6MXO - chains A and T of the 3 polymer chains in the assembly; structure by X-ray diffraction, 2.04 A resolution.

# Chain A
Protein: DNA polymerase eta
Organism: Homo sapiens
Notes: EC 2.7.7.7
UniProt: Q9Y253 (POLH_HUMAN); numbering as in UniProt (aligned over 3-435)
Amino-acid sequence (442 residues; row label = number of the first residue in the row; numbers below 1 keep their minus sign (Met-6 is residue -6)):
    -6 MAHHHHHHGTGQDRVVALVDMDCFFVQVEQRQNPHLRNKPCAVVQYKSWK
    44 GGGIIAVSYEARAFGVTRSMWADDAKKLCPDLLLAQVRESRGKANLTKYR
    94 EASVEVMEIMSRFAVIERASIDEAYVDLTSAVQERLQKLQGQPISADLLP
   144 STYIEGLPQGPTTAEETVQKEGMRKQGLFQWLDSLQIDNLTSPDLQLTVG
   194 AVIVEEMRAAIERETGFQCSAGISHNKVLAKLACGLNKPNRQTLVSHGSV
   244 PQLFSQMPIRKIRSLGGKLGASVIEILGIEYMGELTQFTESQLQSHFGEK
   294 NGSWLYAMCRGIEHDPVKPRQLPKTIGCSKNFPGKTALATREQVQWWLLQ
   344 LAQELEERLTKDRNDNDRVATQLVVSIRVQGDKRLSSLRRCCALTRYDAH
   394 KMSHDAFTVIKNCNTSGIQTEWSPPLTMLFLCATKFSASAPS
Not modelled in the structure: -6 to 1, 155-157, 433-435
Construct notes: initiating methionine (-6); expression tag (-5 to 2)
Bound ions: Mg2+ site 1: Asp13, Met14, Asp115 (together with 0KX); Mg2+ site 2: Asp13, Asp115, Glu116 (together with 0KX) (shared with 1 residue of chain P)
Residues lining bound ligands: 0KX (2'-deoxy-5'-O-[(R)-hydroxy{[(R)-hydroxy(phosphonooxy)phosphoryl]amino}phosphoryl]cytidine): Asp13, Met14, Asp15, Cys16, Phe17, Phe18, Ile48, Ala49, Tyr52, Arg55, Arg61, Ile114, Asp115, Glu116, Lys231
Curated features (UniProtKB/Swiss-Prot):
  - binding site (Mg(2+)): Asp13, Met14, Asp115, Glu116
  - binding site (Mn(2+)): Asp13, Met14, Asp115, Glu116
  - binding site (a 2'-deoxyribonucleoside 5'-triphosphate): Arg61
  - natural variant: Val37 (deletion: In XPV), Leu75 (deletion: In XPV), Arg93 (R93P: In XPV), Arg111 (R111H: In XPV), Thr122 (T122P: In XPV), Gly153 (G153D: In a breast cancer sample), Thr191 (T191P: In XPV), Gly263 (G263V: In XPV), Val266 (V266D: In XPV), Gly295 (G295R: In XPV), Arg361 (R361S: In XPV)
  - mutagenesis: Tyr52 (Y52A/F: Reduces DNA polymerase activity; Y52E: Reduces DNA polymerase activity. Increases fidelity of replication and reduces translesion bypass), Arg61 (R61A: Reduces enzymatic activity by two-thirds), Ser62 (S62G: Increased DNA polymerase activity and translesion bypass compared to wild-type), Ala68 (A68S/V: Severe reduction in thymine dimer translesion bypass), Asn324 to Pro326 (Reduces binding to chromatin and to monoubiquitinated PCNA. Abolishes binding to monoubiquitinated PCNA; when associated with 705-E--H-713 Del)
Reported in the primary citation:
  - catalytic residues: Asp13, Asp115, Glu116
  - Mg2+ coordination: Asp13, Asp115, Glu116
  - binding site for the 12-nt DNA strand (chain T): Gln38, Ile47, Arg61, Lys317 to Asn324
  - binding site for 0KX: Arg61
  - conformationally variable residues (loop rearrangement, side-chain flip): Val59 to Trp64
  - binding site for the 9-nt DNA strand: Ser257, Leu262, Arg382, Cys384

# Chain T
Molecule: 12-nt DNA strand
Sequence (12 nucleotides; row label = number of the first residue in the row):
     1 ACGGCTCACACT
Not modelled in the structure: 1-2
Bound ions: (cyclohex-1-ene-1,2-diamine)platinum(2+) Pt: DG3, DG4
Residues lining bound ligands: (cyclohex-1-ene-1,2-diamine)platinum(2+) (9RD): DG3, DG4, DC5

# How chain A and chain T interact
Residue-residue contacts - 36 pairs, chain A then chain T:
  Gln38(A) with DG4(T), hydrogen bond to the sugar
  Tyr39(A) with DG4(T), phosphate contact; DC5(T), hydrogen bond to the phosphate
  Gly46(A) with DG3(T), base contact
  Ile47(A) with DG3(T), hydrogen bond to the base
  Ile48(A) with DG4(T), base contact
  Arg61(A) with DG3(T), hydrogen bond to the base; DG4(T), hydrogen bond to the base
  Ser62(A) with DG3(T), hydrogen bond to the base
  Met63(A) with DG3(T), base contact
  Trp64(A) with DG3(T), sugar contact
  Lys86(A) with DT6(T), salt bridge to the phosphate
  Ala87(A) with DC5(T), sugar contact
  Arg93(A) with DT6(T), salt bridge to the phosphate; DC7(T), salt bridge to the phosphate
  Lys293(A) with DA10(T), sugar contact
  Lys311(A) with DC9(T), phosphate contact
  Arg313(A) with DA8(T), phosphate contact; DC9(T), salt bridge to the phosphate
  Pro316(A) with DA8(T), phosphate contact
  Lys317(A) with DA8(T), hydrogen bond to the phosphate; DC9(T), salt bridge to the phosphate
  Thr318(A) with DC7(T), sugar contact; DA8(T), hydrogen bond to the phosphate
  Ile319(A) with DC7(T), phosphate contact
  Gly320(A) with DT6(T), phosphate contact; DC7(T), hydrogen bond to the phosphate
  Cys321(A) with DT6(T), phosphate contact
  Ser322(A) with DC5(T), sugar contact; DT6(T), hydrogen bond to the phosphate
  Lys323(A) with DC5(T), salt bridge to the phosphate
  Asn324(A) with DG4(T), hydrogen bond to the phosphate; DC5(T), hydrogen bond to the phosphate
  Pro326(A) with DG4(T), phosphate contact
  Arg351(A) with DT6(T), salt bridge to the phosphate; DC7(T), salt bridge to the phosphate
Also at the interface, not in a pair above, chain A (30 interface residues in all): Leu89, Arg111, Leu315, Glu347

# Overview
Chain A and chain T form an interface of 30 and 8 residues respectively; the contacts include 12 hydrogen
bonds and 8 salt bridges. Polar pairs include Ile47(A)-DG3(T), Arg61(A)-DG3(T) and Arg61(A)-DG4(T). The paper
reports catalytic residues Asp13(A), Asp115(A) and Glu116(A); a binding site for the 12-nt DNA strand (chain
T) at Gln38(A), Ile47(A) and Arg61(A) among others.
Chain A is DNA polymerase eta (Homo sapiens) and chain T is a 12-nt DNA strand; the structure, Structure of
HPoleta incorporating dCTP opposite the 3-prime Pt(DACH)-GG, was determined by X-ray diffraction.
